PDB entry 8JGG | electron microscopy, 3.00 A resolution | chains A and B of the 6 polymer chains in the assembly

Chain A:
Molecule: Guanine nucleotide-binding protein G(i) subunit alpha-1
Organism: Homo sapiens
Reference sequence: P63096 (GNAI1_HUMAN); numbering as in UniProt (aligned over 1-354)
Sequence (354 residues; numbered 1 to 354; the number before each row is that of its first residue):
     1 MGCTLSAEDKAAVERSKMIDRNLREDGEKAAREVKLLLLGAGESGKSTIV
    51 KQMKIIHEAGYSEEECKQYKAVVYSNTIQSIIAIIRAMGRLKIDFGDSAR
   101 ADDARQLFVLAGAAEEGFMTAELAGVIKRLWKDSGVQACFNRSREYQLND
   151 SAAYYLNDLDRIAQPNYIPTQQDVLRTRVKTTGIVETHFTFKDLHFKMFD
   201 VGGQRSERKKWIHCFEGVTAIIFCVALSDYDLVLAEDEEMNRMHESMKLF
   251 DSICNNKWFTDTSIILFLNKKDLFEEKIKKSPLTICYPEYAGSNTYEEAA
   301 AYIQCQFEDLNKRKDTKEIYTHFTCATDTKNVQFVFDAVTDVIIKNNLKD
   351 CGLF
Disordered / not traced: 1-5, 56-181, 234-240
Swiss-Prot annotation at these positions:
  - region: Lys35 to Thr48 (G1 motif), Asp173 to Thr181 (G2 motif), Phe196 to Arg205 (G3 motif), Ile265 to Asp272 (G4 motif), Thr324 to Thr329 (G5 motif)
  - binding site (GTP): Glu43 to Thr48, Ser151, Leu175 to Thr181, Asp200 to Gln204, Asn269 to Asp272, Ala326
  - binding site (Mg(2+)): Ser47, Thr181
  - modified residue: Arg178 (ADP-ribosylarginine), Gln204 (Deamidated glutamine), Cys351 (ADP-ribosylcysteine)
  - lipidation: Gly2 (N-myristoyl glycine), Cys3 (S-palmitoyl cysteine)
  - natural variant: Gly40 (G40C: In NEDHISB; G40R: In NEDHISB), Gly45 (G45D: In NEDHISB), Thr48 (T48I: In NEDHISB; T48K: In NEDHISB), Gln52 (Q52P: In NEDHISB), Ser75 (deletion: In NEDHISB; uncertain significance), Gln172 (deletion: In NEDHISB), Asp173 (D173V: In NEDHISB), Glu186 to Phe189 (deletion: In NEDHISB; uncertain significance), Cys224 (C224Y: In NEDHISB), Lys270 (K270N: In NEDHISB; K270R: In NEDHISB), Asp272 (D272G: In NEDHISB), Ala326 (A326P: In NEDHISB), 1 further natural variant entry in UniProt
  - mutagenesis: Gly42 (G42R: Abolishes switch to an activated conformation and dissociation from beta and gamma subunits upon GTP binding. Abolishes interaction with RGS family members), Glu116 (E116L: Enhances interaction (inactive GDP-bound) with RGS14), Gln147 (Q147L: Enhances interaction (inactive GDP-bound) with RGS14), Glu245 (E245L: Enhances interaction (inactive GDP-bound) with RGS14)

Chain B:
Molecule: Guanine nucleotide-binding protein G(I)/G(S)/G(T) subunit beta-1
Organism: Homo sapiens
Reference sequence: P62873 (GBB1_HUMAN); residues 2-340 here = UniProt positions 2-340
Sequence (352 residues; row label = number of the first residue in the row; numbers below 1 keep their minus sign (Leu-11 is residue -11)):
   -11 LEVLFQGPCGSSGSELDQLRQEAEQLKNQIRDARKACADATLSQITNNID
    39 PVGRIQMRTRRTLRGHLAKIYAMHWGTDSRLLVSASQDGKLIIWDSYTTN
    89 KVHAIPLRSSWVMTCAYAPSGNYVACGGLDNICSIYNLKTREGNVRVSRE
   139 LAGHTGYLSCCRFLDDNQIVTSSGDTTCALWDIETGQQTTTFTGHTGDVM
   189 SLSLAPDTRLFVSGACDASAKLWDVREGMCRQTFTGHESDINAICFFPNG
   239 NAFATGSDDATCRLFDLRADQELMTYSHDNIICGITSVSFSKSGRLLLAG
   289 YDDFNCNVWDALKADRAGVLAGHDNRVSCLGVTDDGMAVATGSWDSFLKI
   339 WN
Disordered / not traced: -11 to 4
Construct notes: expression tag (-11 to 1)
Swiss-Prot annotation at these positions:
  - modified residue: Ser2 (N-acetylserine), His266 (Phosphohistidine)
  - natural variant: Leu30 (L30F: In MRD42; uncertain significance), Arg52 (R52G: In MRD42), Gly64 (G64V: In MRD42), Asp76 (D76E: In MRD42; D76G: In MRD42), Gly77 (G77S: In MRD42), Lys78 (K78R: In MRD42), Ile80 (I80N: In MRD42; I80T: In MRD42), His91 (H91R: In MRD42; uncertain significance), Ala92 (A92T: In MRD42), Pro94 (P94S: In MRD42), Leu95 (L95P: In MRD42), Arg96 (R96L: In MRD42), 5 further natural variant entries in UniProt

Interface between chain A and chain B:
Contacting residue pairs (32; chain A residue first):
  Arg15(A) - Val90(B)  hydrogen bond (side chain-backbone)
  Arg15(A) - His91(B)  hydrogen bond
  Ser16(A) - Asn88(B)
  Ser16(A) - Lys89(B)  hydrogen bond (side chain-backbone)
  Ile19(A) - Lys89(B)
  Leu23(A) - Gly53(B)
  Leu23(A) - Leu55(B)
  Leu23(A) - Lys78(B)
  Leu23(A) - Ile80(B)  hydrophobic
  Gly27(A) - Leu55(B)
  Gly183(A) - Leu117(B)
  Gly183(A) - Asp118(B)
  Gly183(A) - Asn119(B)
  Ile184(A) - Trp99(B)
  Ile184(A) - Leu117(B)
  Phe199(A) - Trp99(B)  hydrophobic
  Ser206(A) - Tyr145(B)
  Glu207(A) - Asp186(B)
  Lys210(A) - Tyr145(B)
  Lys210(A) - Met188(B)
  Lys210(A) - Asp228(B)  salt bridge
  Lys210(A) - Asn230(B)  hydrogen bond
  Trp211(A) - Leu117(B)  hydrophobic
  Trp211(A) - Tyr145(B)
  His213(A) - Lys57(B)  hydrogen bond (backbone-side chain)
  His213(A) - Tyr59(B)
  His213(A) - Trp332(B)
  Cys214(A) - Tyr59(B)
  Cys214(A) - Gln75(B)
  Phe215(A) - Trp99(B)  hydrophobic
  Glu216(A) - Lys57(B)
  Trp258(A) - Arg314(B)
Also at the interface, not in a pair above, chain A (22 interface residues in all): Ala12, Val13, Asp20, Asp26, Thr182
Also at the interface, not in a pair above, chain B (26 interface residues in all): Ala92, Met101, Gly162, Asp246

Summary:
22 residues of chain A face 26 of chain B across their interface; the contacts include 5 hydrogen bonds and 1
salt bridge. Polar pairs include Lys210(A)-Asp228(B), Arg15(A)-Val90(B) and Arg15(A)-His91(B).
Here chain A is Guanine nucleotide-binding protein G(i) subunit alpha-1 and chain B is Guanine
nucleotide-binding protein G(I)/G(S)/G(T) subunit beta-1, both from Homo sapiens. Entry 8JGG (CryoEM structure
of Gi-coupled MRGPRX1 with peptide agonist BAM8-22) was determined by electron microscopy together with 8JGB
and 8JGF from the same study.
